5T4I - chains A and F of the 6 polymer chains in the assembly; structure by X-ray diffraction, 2.39 A resolution.

== Chain A ==
Name: Nuclease EXOG, mitochondrial
Organism: Homo sapiens
Notes: EC 3.1.30.-
UniProtKB: Q9Y2C4 (EXOG_HUMAN); residues 59-368 here = UniProt positions 59-368
Sequence (317 residues; row label = number of the first residue in the row):
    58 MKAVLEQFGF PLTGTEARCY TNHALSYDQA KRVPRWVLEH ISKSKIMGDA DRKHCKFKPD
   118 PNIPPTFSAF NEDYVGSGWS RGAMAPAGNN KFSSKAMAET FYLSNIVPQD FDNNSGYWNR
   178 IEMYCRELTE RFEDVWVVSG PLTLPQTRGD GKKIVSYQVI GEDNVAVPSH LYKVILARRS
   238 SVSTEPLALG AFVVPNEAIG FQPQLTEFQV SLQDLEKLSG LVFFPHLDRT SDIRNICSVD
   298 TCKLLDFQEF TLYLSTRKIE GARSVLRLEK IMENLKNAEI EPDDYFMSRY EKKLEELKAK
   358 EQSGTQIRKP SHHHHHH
Not modelled in the structure: 58-59, 357-374
Disulfide bonds: Cys-294/Cys-299
Sequence notes: initiating methionine (58); engineered mutation Ala-140 (His in Q9Y2C4); expression tag (369-374)
Bound ions: Mn2+: Asn-171 (shared with 2 residues of chain E)
Swiss-Prot annotation at these positions:
  - binding site (a divalent metal cation): Asn-171
  - natural variant: Gly-277 (G277V: Abolishes catalytic activity)
  - mutagenesis: Ser-137 (S137D: No effect on catalytic activity)
From the paper describing this entry:
  - mutagenesis - H140A: abolished catalytic activity
  - mutagenesis - R314A: decreased binding to the 9-nt DNA strand
  - mutagenesis - R314A: increased catalytic activity with the 9-nt DNA strand
  - mutagenesis - R314A: decreased binding to 5'-P-containing DNA
  - mutagenesis - R314A: increased catalytic activity on 5'-P-containing DNA

== Chain F ==
Molecule: 9-nt DNA strand
Sequence (9 nucleotides; row label = number of the first residue in the row):
     2 GCACGTCAG

== How chain A and chain F interact ==
Pairs across the interface (10; chain A residue first):
  Lys-110(A) with DG6(F), hydrogen bond to the base
  Lys-113(A) with DA4(F), salt bridge to the phosphate
  Glu-129(A) with DC3(F), phosphate contact
  Phe-168(A) with DG10(F), sugar contact
  Asp-169(A) with DG10(F), phosphate contact
  Ser-172(A) with DG10(F), hydrogen bond to the base
  Asn-176(A) with DG10(F), base contact
  Leu-311(A) with DG10(F), base contact
  Lys-315(A) with DG10(F), hydrogen bond to the base
  Lys-327(A) with DC8(F), salt bridge to the phosphate
Interface residues without a listed pair, chain A (12 interface residues in all): Phe-307, Arg-324
Interface residues without a listed pair, chain F (7 interface residues in all): DC5, DA9

== Summary ==
12 residues of chain A face 7 of chain F across their interface; the contacts include 3 hydrogen bonds and 2
salt bridges. Polar contacts include Lys-110(A)/DG6(F), Ser-172(A)/DG10(F) and Lys-315(A)/DG10(F). The paper
reports that H140A of chain A abolishes catalytic activity; R314A of chain A reduces binding to the 9-nt DNA
strand.
Here chain A is Nuclease EXOG, mitochondrial (Homo sapiens) and chain F is a 9-nt DNA strand. Entry 5T4I (A
Novel domain in human EXOG converts apoptotic endonuclease to DNA-repair enzyme) was determined by X-ray
diffraction (same publication as 5T40 and 5T5C).
